6X43 - chains J and R of the 9 polymer chains in the assembly; structure by electron microscopy, 3.60 A resolution.

[Chain J]
Name: DNA-directed RNA polymerase subunit beta'
Source organism: Escherichia coli
Notes: EC 2.7.7.6
UniProt: A0A4S1NBU2 (A0A4S1NBU2_ECOLX); residue numbers follow UniProt; this construct covers 1-1407
Amino-acid sequence (1407 residues; each row starts with the number of its first residue):
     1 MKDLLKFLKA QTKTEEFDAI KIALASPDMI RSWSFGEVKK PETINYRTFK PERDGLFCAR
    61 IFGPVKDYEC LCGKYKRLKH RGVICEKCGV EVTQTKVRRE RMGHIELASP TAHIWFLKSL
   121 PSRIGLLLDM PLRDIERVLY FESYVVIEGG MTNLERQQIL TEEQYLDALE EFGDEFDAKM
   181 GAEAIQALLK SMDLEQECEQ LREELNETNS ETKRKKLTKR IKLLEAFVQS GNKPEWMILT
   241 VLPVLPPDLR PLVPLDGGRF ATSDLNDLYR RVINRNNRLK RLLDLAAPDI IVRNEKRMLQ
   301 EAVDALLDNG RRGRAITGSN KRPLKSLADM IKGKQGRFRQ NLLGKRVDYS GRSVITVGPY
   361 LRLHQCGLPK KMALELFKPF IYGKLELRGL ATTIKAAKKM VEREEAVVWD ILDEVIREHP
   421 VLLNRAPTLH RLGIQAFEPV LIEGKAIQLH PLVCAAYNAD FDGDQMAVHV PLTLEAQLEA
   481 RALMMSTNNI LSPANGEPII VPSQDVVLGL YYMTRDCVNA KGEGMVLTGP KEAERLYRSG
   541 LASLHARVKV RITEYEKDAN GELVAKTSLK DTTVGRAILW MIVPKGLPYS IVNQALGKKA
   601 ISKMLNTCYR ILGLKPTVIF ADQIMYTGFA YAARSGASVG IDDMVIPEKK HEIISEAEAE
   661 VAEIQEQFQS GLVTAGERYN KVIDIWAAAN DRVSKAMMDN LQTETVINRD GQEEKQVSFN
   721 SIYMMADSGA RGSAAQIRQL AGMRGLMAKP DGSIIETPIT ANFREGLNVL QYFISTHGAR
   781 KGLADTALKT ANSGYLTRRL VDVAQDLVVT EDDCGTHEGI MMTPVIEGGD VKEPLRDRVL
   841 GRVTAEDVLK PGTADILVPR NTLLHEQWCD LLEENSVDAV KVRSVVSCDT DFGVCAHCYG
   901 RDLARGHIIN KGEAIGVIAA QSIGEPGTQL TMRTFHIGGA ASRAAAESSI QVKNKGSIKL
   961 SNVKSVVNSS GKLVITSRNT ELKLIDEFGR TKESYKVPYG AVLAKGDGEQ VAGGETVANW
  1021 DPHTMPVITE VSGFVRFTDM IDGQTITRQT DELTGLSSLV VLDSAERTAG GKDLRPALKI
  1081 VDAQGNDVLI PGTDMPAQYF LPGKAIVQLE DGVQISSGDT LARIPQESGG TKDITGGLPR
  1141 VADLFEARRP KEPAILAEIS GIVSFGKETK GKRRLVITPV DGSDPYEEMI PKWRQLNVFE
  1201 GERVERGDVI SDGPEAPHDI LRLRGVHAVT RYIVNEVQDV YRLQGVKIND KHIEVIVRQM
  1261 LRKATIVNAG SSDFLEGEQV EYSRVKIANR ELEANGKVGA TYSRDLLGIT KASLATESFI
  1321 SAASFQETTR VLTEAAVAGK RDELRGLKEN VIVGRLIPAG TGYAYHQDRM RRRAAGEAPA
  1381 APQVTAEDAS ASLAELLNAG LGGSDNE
Disordered / not traced: 1-15, 934-947, 1127-1134, 1374-1407
Differences from the reference sequence: conflict Val-1384 (Met in A0A4S1NBU2)
Bound ions: Zn2+ site 1: Cys-70, Cys-72, Cys-85, Cys-88; Mg2+: Asp-460, Asp-462 (shared with A20(R) of chain R); Zn2+ site 2: Cys-814, Cys-888, Cys-898

[Chain R]
Molecule: 21-nt RNA strand
Sequence (21 nucleotides; row label = number of the first residue in the row):
     1 GCAUUCAAAG CGGAGAGGUA C
Disordered / not traced: 1-10, 21
Bound ions: Mg2+: A20 (shared with Asp-460(J), Asp-462(J) of chain J)

[Interface between chain J and chain R]
Contacting residue pairs (9; chain J residue first):
  Val-253(J) with C11(R), sugar contact
  Asn-320(J) with G13(R), sugar contact; A14(R), hydrogen bond to the sugar
  Arg-322(J) with G13(R), hydrogen bond to the sugar
  Arg-425(J) with A20(R), hydrogen bond to the sugar
  Asp-460(J) with A20(R), phosphate contact
  Asp-462(J) with A20(R), phosphate contact
  Gly-463(J) with U19(R), sugar contact
  Asp-464(J) with A20(R), hydrogen bond to the sugar
Also at the interface, not in a pair above, chain J (10 interface residues in all): Ala-261, Lys-325

[Overview]
The interface between chain J and chain R involves 10 residues on one side and 5 on the other; the contacts
include 4 hydrogen bonds. Polar pairs include Asn-320(J)/A14(R), Arg-322(J)/G13(R) and Arg-425(J)/A20(R).
Cys-70(J), Cys-72(J), Cys-85(J) and Cys-88(J) form the Zn2+ site 1.
Here chain J is DNA-directed RNA polymerase subunit beta' (Escherichia coli) and chain R is a 21-nt RNA
strand. Entry 6X43 (Mfd-bound E.coli RNA polymerase elongation complex - II state) was determined by electron
microscopy together with 6X26, 6X2F, 6X2N, 6X4W, 6X4Y and 6X50 from the same study.
